Entry 5LY2 (X-ray diffraction, 2.43 A resolution); this record covers chains B and E of the 8 polymer chains in the assembly.

Chain B:
Molecule: Lysine-specific demethylase 4A
Organism: Homo sapiens
Notes: EC 1.14.11.-
UniProtKB: O75164 (KDM4A_HUMAN); numbering as in UniProt (aligned over 1-359)
Amino-acid sequence (381 residues; row label = number of the first residue in the row; numbers below 1 keep their minus sign (Met-21 is residue -21)):
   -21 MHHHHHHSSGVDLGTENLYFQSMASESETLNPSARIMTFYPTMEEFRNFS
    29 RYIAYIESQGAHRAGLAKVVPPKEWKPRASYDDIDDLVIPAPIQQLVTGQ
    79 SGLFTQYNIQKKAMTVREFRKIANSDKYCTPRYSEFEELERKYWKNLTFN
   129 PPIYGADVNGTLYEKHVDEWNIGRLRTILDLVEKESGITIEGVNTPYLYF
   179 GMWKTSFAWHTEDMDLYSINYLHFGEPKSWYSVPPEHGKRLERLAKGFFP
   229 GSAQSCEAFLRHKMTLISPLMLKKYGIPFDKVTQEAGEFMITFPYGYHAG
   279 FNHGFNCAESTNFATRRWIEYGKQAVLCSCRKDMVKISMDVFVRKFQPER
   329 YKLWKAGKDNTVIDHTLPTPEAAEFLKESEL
Disordered / not traced: -21 to 9, 355-359
Construct notes: expression tag (-21 to 0)
Curated features (UniProtKB/Swiss-Prot):
  - binding site (2-oxoglutarate): Tyr132, Asn198, Lys206, Lys241
  - binding site (Fe cation): His188, Glu190, His276
  - binding site (Zn(2+)): Cys234, His240, Cys306, Cys308
  - modified residue: Ala2 (N-acetylalanine)
  - mutagenesis: Gly133 (G133A: Abolishes histone demethylase activity; when associated with A-138), Gly138 (G138A: Abolishes histone demethylase activity; when associated with A-138), Gly165 (G165A: Abolishes histone demethylase activity; when associated with A-165), Gly170 (G170A: Abolishes histone demethylase activity; when associated with A-165), His188 (H188A: Abolishes histone demethylase activity without affecting ability to bind H4K20me2), Ser288 to Thr289 (Displays histone demethylase activity for both dimethylated and H3-K9Me3; Abolishes histone demethylase activity)
Ion coordination: Ni2+: His188, Glu190, His276 (together with N-oxalylglycine); Zn2+: Cys234, His240, Cys306, Cys308
Small-molecule neighbours: N-oxalylglycine (OGA): Tyr132, Tyr177, Phe185, His188, Glu190, Ser196, Asn198, Lys206, Trp208, Thr270, His276, Ser288
What the authors report for this chain:
  - mutagenesis - H188A: abolished catalytic activity (citing earlier work)

Chain E:
Molecule: CP2_R6Kme3
Amino-acid sequence (14 residues; row label = number of the first residue in the row; numbering starts at 0):
     0 XYVYNTKSGWRWYT
Modified / non-standard residues: 48V ({[(2R)-2,3-diamino-3-oxopropyl]sulfanyl}acetic acid) at position 0; Tyr1 (D-tyrosine; DTY); Lys6 (N-trimethyllysine; M3L)
Glycans and other covalent adducts: covalent link 48V_0-Thr13

How chain B and chain E interact:
Pairs across the interface (8; chain B residue first):
  Ile87(B) with Trp11(E), hydrophobic
  Gln88(B) with 48V_0(E); Tyr1(E); Trp11(E); Thr13(E)
  Lys89(B) with Tyr1(E); Trp11(E)
  Lys90(B) with Tyr1(E)
Other interface residues (no listed pair), chain B (5 interface residues in all): Asn86

Overview:
The interface between chain B and chain E involves 5 residues on one side and 4 on the other. Bound to chain
B: N-oxalylglycine. UniProt lists 4 residues binding 2-oxoglutarate, 3 Fe cation-binding residues, 4
Zn2+-binding residues and 7 mutagenesis sites on chain B. From the paper: H188A of chain B abolishes catalytic
activity.
Chain B is Lysine-specific demethylase 4A (Homo sapiens) and chain E is CP2_R6Kme3; the structure, JMJD2A/
KDM4A COMPLEXED WITH NI(II), NOG AND Macrocyclic PEPTIDE Inhibitor CP2_R6Kme3 (13-mer), was determined by
X-ray diffraction (same publication as 5LY1).
